PDB entry 6EVZ | electron microscopy, 3.80 A resolution | chains I and C of the 12 polymer chains in the assembly

[Chain I]
Protein: Tubulin beta chain
Source organism: Sus scrofa
UniProt: P02554 (TBB_PIG); residues 1-445 here = UniProt positions 1-445
Sequence (445 residues; numbered 1 to 445; the number before each row is that of its first residue):
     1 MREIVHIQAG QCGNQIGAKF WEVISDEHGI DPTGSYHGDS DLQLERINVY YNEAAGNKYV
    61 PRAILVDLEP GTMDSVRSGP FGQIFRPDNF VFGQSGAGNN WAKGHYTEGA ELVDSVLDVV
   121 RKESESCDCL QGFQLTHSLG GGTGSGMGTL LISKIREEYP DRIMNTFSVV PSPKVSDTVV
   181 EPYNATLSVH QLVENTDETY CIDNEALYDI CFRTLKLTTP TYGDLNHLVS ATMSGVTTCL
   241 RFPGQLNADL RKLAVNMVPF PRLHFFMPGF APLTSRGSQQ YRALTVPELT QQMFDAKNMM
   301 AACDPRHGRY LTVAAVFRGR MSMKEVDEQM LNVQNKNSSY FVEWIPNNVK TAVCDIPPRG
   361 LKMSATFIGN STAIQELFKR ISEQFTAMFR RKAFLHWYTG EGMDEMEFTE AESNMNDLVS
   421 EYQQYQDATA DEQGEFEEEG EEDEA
Not modelled in the structure: 430-445
Ligand contacts:
  - GDP (guanosine-5'-diphosphate): Gly10, Gln11, Cys12, Gln15, Glu69, Ala97, Asn99, Ser138, Gly141, Gly142, Thr143, Gly144, Val169, Asp177, Asn204, Tyr222, Asn226
  - GTP (guanosine-5'-triphosphate): Gln245, Leu246, Lys252
Swiss-Prot annotation at these positions:
  - motif: Met1 to Ile4 (MREI motif)
  - binding site (GTP): Gln11, Glu69, Ser138, Gly142, Thr143, Gly144, Asn204, Asn226
  - binding site (Mg(2+)): Glu69
  - modified residue: Ser40 (Phosphoserine), Lys58 (N6-acetyllysine), Ser172 (Phosphoserine), Thr285 (Phosphothreonine), Thr290 (Phosphothreonine), Arg318 (Omega-N-methylarginine), Glu438 (5-glutamyl polyglutamate)
  - cross-link (Glycyl lysine isopeptide (Lys-Gly)): Lys58 (interchain with G-Cter in ubiquitin), Lys324 (interchain with G-Cter in ubiquitin)
  - natural variant: His37 (H37V: In 2nd form), Asn48 (N48S: In 2nd form), Ala55 to Asn57 (sequence variant, change not given here; In 2nd form), Ser275 (S275A: In 2nd form)

[Chain C]
Protein: Tubulin alpha-1B chain
Source organism: Sus scrofa
UniProt: Q2XVP4 (TBA1B_PIG); residues 1-451 here = UniProt positions 1-451
Sequence (451 residues; numbered 1 to 451; the number before each row is that of its first residue):
     1 MRECISIHVG QAGVQIGNAC WELYCLEHGI QPDGQMPSDK TIGGGDDSFN TFFSETGAGK
    61 HVPRAVFVDL EPTVIDEVRT GTYRQLFHPE QLITGKEDAA NNYARGHYTI GKEIIDLVLD
   121 RIRKLADQCT GLQGFLVFHS FGGGTGSGFT SLLMERLSVD YGKKSKLEFS IYPAPQVSTA
   181 VVEPYNSILT THTTLEHSDC AFMVDNEAIY DICRRNLDIE RPTYTNLNRL ISQIVSSITA
   241 SLRFDGALNV DLTEFQTNLV PYPRIHFPLA TYAPVISAEK AYHEQLSVAE ITNACFEPAN
   301 QMVKCDPRHG KYMACCLLYR GDVVPKDVNA AIATIKTKRS IQFVDWCPTG FKVGINYQPP
   361 TVVPGGDLAK VQRAVCMLSN TTAIAEAWAR LDHKFDLMYA KRAFVHWYVG EGMEEGEFSE
   421 AREDMAALEK DYEEVGVDSV EGEGEEEGEE Y
Not modelled in the structure: 38-46, 442-451
Ligand contacts: GTP (guanosine-5'-triphosphate): Gly10, Gln11, Ala12, Gln15, Ile16, Asp69, Glu71, Asp98, Ala99, Ala100, Asn101, Ser140, Gly142, Gly143, Gly144, Thr145, Gly146, Ile171, Thr179, Glu183, Asn206, Tyr224, Asn228, Ile231
Swiss-Prot annotation at these positions:
  - motif: Met1 to Cys4 (MREC motif)
  - active site: Glu254
  - binding site (GTP): Gly10, Gln11, Ala12, Gln15, Glu71, Ala99, Ser140, Gly143, Gly144, Thr145, Gly146, Thr179, Glu183, Asn206, Tyr224, Asn228, Leu252
  - binding site (Mg(2+)): Glu71
  - site: Tyr451 (Involved in polymerization)
  - modified residue: Lys40 (N6,N6,N6-trimethyllysine), Ser48 (Phosphoserine), Ser232 (Phosphoserine), Tyr282 (3'-nitrotyrosine), Arg339 (Omega-N-methylarginine), Ser439 (Phosphoserine), Glu443 (5-glutamyl polyglutamate), Glu445 (5-glutamyl polyglutamate), Tyr451 (3'-nitrotyrosine)
  - cross-link (Glycyl lysine isopeptide (Lys-Gly)): Lys326 (interchain with G-Cter in ubiquitin), Lys370 (interchain with G-Cter in ubiquitin)

[How chain I and chain C interact]
Residue-residue contacts (68; chain I residue first):
  Arg2(I) with Thr73(C); Lys96(C)
  Glu45(I) with Asp76(C)
  Arg46(I) with Pro72(C), hydrogen bond (side chain-backbone); Asp76(C), salt bridge
  Asp128(I) with Lys96(C)
  Cys129(I) with Lys96(C); Glu97(C), hydrogen bond
  Leu130(I) with Glu97(C)
  Pro243(I) with Glu77(C)
  Gly244(I) with Gln15(C)
  Gln245(I) with Gln11(C), hydrogen bond (backbone-side chain); Gln15(C), hydrogen bond (backbone-side chain)
  Leu246(I) with Gln11(C)
  Asn247(I) with Gln11(C); Thr73(C), hydrogen bond
  Asp249(I) with Asp98(C)
  Arg251(I) with Ala100(C); Arg105(C)
  Lys252(I) with Asp98(C); Ala100(C); Asn101(C)
  Ala254(I) with Trp407(C)
  Val255(I) with Ala100(C); Asn101(C); Phe404(C); Trp407(C)
  Asn256(I) with Asn101(C), hydrogen bond; Val181(C); Val182(C)
  Val258(I) with Phe404(C); His406(C); Trp407(C), hydrogen bond (backbone-side chain)
  Pro259(I) with Phe404(C), hydrogen bond (backbone-backbone); His406(C), hydrogen bond (backbone-side chain)
  Phe260(I) with Lys401(C); His406(C)
  Pro261(I) with His406(C)
  Met321(I) with Thr223(C)
  Ser322(I) with Arg221(C), hydrogen bond (side chain-backbone); Pro222(C); Thr223(C)
  Met323(I) with Tyr210(C); Pro222(C), hydrogen bond (backbone-backbone); Tyr224(C)
  Lys324(I) with Tyr210(C); Arg214(C); Glu220(C); Pro222(C)
  Glu325(I) with Arg221(C), salt bridge
  Asp327(I) with Val177(C); Tyr210(C)
  Leu331(I) with Gln176(C)
  Trp344(I) with Met398(C); Lys401(C); Ala403(C), hydrophobic
  Ile345(I) with Val181(C), hydrophobic; Met398(C), hydrophobic; Phe404(C), hydrophobic
  Pro346(I) with Lys394(C)
  Asn347(I) with Pro175(C); Gln176(C), hydrogen bond (side chain-backbone); Ser178(C), hydrogen bond; Lys394(C)
  Val349(I) with Ser178(C); Thr179(C)
  Lys350(I) with Thr179(C)
  Thr351(I) with Thr179(C)
Other interface residues (no listed pair), chain I (39 interface residues in all): Gln131, Thr312, Asn348, Ala428
Other interface residues (no listed pair), chain C (37 interface residues in all): Glu71, Ala180, Leu397, Arg402

[Summary]
Chain I and chain C form an interface of 39 and 37 residues respectively; the contacts include 13 hydrogen
bonds and 2 salt bridges. Polar contacts include Arg46(I)-Asp76(C), Glu325(I)-Arg221(C) and Arg46(I)-Pro72(C).
GTP is bound between chain I and chain C. Chain I binds GDP.
Chain I is Tubulin beta chain and chain C is Tubulin alpha-1B chain, both from Sus scrofa; the structure,
Cryo-EM structure of GDP-microtubule co-polymerised with doublecortin, was determined by electron microscopy,
deposited together with 6EVX, 6EVW, 6EVY and 6EW0.
